PDB entry 5UA2 | X-ray diffraction, 2.90 A resolution | chains A and N of the 3 polymer chains in the assembly

# Chain A
Protein: HTH-type transcriptional repressor KstR
Source organism: Mycobacterium tuberculosis (strain ATCC 25618 / H37Rv)
Reference sequence: P96856 (KSTR_MYCTU); numbering as in UniProt (aligned over 1-220)
Sequence (224 residues; row label = number of the first residue in the row; numbers below 1 keep their minus sign (Gly-3 is residue -3)):
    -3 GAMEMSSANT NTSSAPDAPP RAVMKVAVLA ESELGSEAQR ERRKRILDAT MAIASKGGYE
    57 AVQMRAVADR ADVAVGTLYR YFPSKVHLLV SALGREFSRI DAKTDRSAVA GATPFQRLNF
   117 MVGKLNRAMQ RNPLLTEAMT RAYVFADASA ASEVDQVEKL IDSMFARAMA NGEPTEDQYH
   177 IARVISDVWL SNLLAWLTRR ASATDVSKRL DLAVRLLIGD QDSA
Unresolved in the structure: -3 to 30, 102-104, 216-220
Construct notes: expression tag (-3 to 0)
UniProt features mapped onto this chain:
  - DNA-binding region: Gln59 to Phe78 (H-T-H motif)

# Chain N
Molecule: 26-nt DNA strand
Sequence (26 nucleotides; row label = number of the first residue in the row):
     1 CACTATTAGA ACACGTTCTA GTGGGC
Unresolved in the structure: 1, 26

# How chain A and chain N interact
Residue-residue contacts (8):
  Arg38(A) - DT6(N)  salt bridge to the phosphate
  Arg61(A) - DA11(N)  base contact
  Asp68(A) - DT7(N)  phosphate contact
  Val69(A) - DT7(N)  phosphate contact
  Ala70(A) - DT7(N)  hydrogen bond to the phosphate
  Thr73(A) - DT6(N)  sugar contact
  Thr73(A) - DT7(N)  hydrogen bond to the phosphate
  Tyr77(A) - DT6(N)  hydrogen bond to the phosphate
Other interface residues (no listed pair), chain N (5 interface residues in all): DA5, DA8

# Summary
7 residues of chain A face 5 of chain N across their interface, with 3 hydrogen bonds and 1 salt bridge. Polar
pairs include Ala70(A)-DT7(N), Thr73(A)-DT7(N) and Tyr77(A)-DT6(N).
Chain A is HTH-type transcriptional repressor KstR (Mycobacterium tuberculosis (strain ATCC 25618 / H37Rv))
and chain N is a 26-nt DNA strand; the structure, Mycobacterium tuberculosis KstR in complex with a 26-bp DNA
operator, was determined by X-ray diffraction.
